6SUF - chains D and E of the 6 polymer chains in the assembly; structure by electron microscopy, 3.40 A resolution.

# Chain D (and E)
Protein: TcdA1
Organism: Photorhabdus luminescens
Notes: chain E of this document is another copy of the same molecule, construct and numbering; everything in this record applies to it too
UniProtKB: Q9RN43 (Q9RN43_PHOLU); residue numbers follow UniProt; this construct covers 1-2516
Amino-acid sequence (2516 residues; numbered 1 to 2516; the number before each row is that of its first residue):
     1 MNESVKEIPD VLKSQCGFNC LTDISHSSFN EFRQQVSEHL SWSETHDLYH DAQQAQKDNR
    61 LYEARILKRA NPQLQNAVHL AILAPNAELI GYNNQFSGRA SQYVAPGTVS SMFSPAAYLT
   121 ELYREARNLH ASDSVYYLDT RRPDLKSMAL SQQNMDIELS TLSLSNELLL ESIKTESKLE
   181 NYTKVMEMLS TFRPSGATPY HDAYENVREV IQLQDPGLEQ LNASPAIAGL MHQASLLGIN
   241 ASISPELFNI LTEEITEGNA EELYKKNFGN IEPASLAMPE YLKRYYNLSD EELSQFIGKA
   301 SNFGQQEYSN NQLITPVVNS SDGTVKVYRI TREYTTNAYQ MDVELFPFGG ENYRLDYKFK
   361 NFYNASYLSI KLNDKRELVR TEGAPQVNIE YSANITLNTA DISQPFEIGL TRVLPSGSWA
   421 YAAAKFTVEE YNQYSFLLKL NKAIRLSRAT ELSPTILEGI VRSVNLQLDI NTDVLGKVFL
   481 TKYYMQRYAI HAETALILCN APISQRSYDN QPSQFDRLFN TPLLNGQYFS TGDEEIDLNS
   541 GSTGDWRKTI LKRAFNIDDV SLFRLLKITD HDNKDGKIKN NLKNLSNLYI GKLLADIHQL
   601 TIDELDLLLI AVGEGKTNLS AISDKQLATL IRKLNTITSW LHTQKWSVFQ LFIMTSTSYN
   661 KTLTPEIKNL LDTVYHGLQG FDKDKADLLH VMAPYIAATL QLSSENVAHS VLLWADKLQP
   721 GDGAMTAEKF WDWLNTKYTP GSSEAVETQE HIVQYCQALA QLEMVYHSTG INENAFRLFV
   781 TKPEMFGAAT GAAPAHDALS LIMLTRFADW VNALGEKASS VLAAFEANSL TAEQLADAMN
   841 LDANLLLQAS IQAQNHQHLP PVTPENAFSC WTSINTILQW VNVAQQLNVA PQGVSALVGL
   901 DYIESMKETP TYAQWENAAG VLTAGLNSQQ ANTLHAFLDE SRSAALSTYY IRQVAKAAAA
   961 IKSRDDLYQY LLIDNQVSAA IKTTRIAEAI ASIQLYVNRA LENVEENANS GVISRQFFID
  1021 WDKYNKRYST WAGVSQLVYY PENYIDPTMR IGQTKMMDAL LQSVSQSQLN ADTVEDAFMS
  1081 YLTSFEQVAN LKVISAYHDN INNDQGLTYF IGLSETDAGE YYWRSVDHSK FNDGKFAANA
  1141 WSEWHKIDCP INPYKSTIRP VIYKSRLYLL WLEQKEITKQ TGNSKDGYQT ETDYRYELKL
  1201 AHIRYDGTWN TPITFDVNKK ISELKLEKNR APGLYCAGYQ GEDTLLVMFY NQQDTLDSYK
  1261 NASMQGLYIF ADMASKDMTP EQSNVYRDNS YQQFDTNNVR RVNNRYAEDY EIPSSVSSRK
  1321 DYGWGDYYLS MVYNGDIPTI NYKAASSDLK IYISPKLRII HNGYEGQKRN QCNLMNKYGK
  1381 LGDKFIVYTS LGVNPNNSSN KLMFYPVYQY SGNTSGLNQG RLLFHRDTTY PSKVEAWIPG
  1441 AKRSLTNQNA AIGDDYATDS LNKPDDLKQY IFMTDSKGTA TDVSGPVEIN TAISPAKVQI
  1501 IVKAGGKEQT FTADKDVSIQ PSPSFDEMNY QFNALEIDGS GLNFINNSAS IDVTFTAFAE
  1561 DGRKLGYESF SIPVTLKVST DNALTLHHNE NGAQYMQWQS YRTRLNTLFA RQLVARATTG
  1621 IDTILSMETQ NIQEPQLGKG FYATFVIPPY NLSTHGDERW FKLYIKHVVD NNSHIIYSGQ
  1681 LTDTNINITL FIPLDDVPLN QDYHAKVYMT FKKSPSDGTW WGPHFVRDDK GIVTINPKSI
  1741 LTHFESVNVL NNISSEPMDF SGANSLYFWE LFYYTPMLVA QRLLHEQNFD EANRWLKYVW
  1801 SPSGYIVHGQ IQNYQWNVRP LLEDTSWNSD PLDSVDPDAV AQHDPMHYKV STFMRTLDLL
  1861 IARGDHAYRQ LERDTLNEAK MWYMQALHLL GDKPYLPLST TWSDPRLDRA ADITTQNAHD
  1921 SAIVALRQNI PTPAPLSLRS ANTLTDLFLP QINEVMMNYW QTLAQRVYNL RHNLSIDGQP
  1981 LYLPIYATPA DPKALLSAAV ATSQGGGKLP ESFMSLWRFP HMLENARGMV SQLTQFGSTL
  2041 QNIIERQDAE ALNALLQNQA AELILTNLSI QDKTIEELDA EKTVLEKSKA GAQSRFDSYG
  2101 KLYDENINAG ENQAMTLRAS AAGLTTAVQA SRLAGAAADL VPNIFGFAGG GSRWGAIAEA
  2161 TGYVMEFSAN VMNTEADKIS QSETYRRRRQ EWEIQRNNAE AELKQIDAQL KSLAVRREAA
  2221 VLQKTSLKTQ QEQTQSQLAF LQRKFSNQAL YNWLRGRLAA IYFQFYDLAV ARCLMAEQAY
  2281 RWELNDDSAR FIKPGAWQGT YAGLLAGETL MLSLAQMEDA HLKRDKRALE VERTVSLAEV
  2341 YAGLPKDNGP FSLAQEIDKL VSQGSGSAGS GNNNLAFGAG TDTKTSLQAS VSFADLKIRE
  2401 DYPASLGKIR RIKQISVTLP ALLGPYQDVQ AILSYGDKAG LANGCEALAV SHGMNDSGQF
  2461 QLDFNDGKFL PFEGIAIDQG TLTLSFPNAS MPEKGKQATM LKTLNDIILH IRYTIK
Not modelled in the structure: 1-88, 1382-1491, 1917-1942
Sequence notes: conflict Glu-904 (Gln in Q9RN43)

# Chain D / chain E interface
Pairs across the interface (262; chain D residue first):
  Pro-115(D) / Tyr-1986(E)  hydrophobic
  Met-155(D) / Tyr-1986(E)  hydrogen bond (backbone-side chain)
  Glu-158(D) / Ile-1985(E)
  Lys-283(D) / Lys-1893(E)  hydrogen bond (side chain-backbone)
  Arg-284(D) / Asp-1892(E)  salt bridge
  Asp-290(D) / Tyr-1895(E)
  Ser-294(D) / Tyr-1895(E)  hydrogen bond
  Ser-320(D) / Pro-1897(E)
  Ser-321(D) / Tyr-1895(E)
  Ser-321(D) / Pro-1897(E)
  Asp-322(D) / Tyr-1895(E)
  Asp-965(D) / Met-1884(E)
  Asp-965(D) / Arg-1971(E)  salt bridge
  Tyr-968(D) / Lys-1880(E)
  Tyr-968(D) / Met-1884(E)  hydrophobic
  Gln-969(D) / Met-1884(E)
  Asp-974(D) / Lys-1880(E)  salt bridge
  Asp-974(D) / Arg-1971(E)  salt bridge
  Gln-976(D) / Arg-1971(E)  hydrogen bond
  Val-977(D) / Arg-1971(E)
  Ser-978(D) / Arg-1971(E)  hydrogen bond (backbone-backbone)
  Ser-978(D) / His-1972(E)
  Ile-981(D) / Arg-1873(E)
  Ile-981(D) / Leu-1970(E)
  Ile-981(D) / Arg-1971(E)
  Ile-981(D) / Asn-1973(E)
  Lys-982(D) / Arg-1873(E)  hydrogen bond (backbone-side chain)
  Lys-982(D) / Ile-1985(E)
  Thr-984(D) / Ile-1985(E)
  Thr-984(D) / Tyr-1986(E)  hydrogen bond
  Ile-986(D) / Tyr-1986(E)
  Ala-987(D) / Ile-1985(E)  hydrophobic
  Ala-987(D) / Tyr-1986(E)  hydrogen bond (backbone-side chain)
  Ala-991(D) / Asn-1877(E)
  Gln-994(D) / Asp-1874(E)
  Leu-995(D) / Met-1881(E)  hydrophobic
  Asn-998(D) / Met-1881(E)
  Glu-1002(D) / Arg-1863(E)  salt bridge
  Glu-1002(D) / Trp-1882(E)
  Val-1004(D) / Gln-1885(E)
  Lys-1023(D) / Thr-2002(E)
  Tyr-1024(D) / Ala-1999(E)
  Lys-1026(D) / Glu-1878(E)  salt bridge
  Arg-1027(D) / Gln-1870(E)
  Arg-1027(D) / Glu-1872(E)  salt bridge
  Arg-1027(D) / Asp-1874(E)
  Arg-1027(D) / Thr-1875(E)
  Tyr-1028(D) / Asp-1874(E)  hydrogen bond (backbone-side chain)
  Tyr-1028(D) / Ala-1987(E)
  Ser-1029(D) / Glu-1872(E)  hydrogen bond
  Ser-1029(D) / Ala-1987(E)
  Ser-1029(D) / Thr-1988(E)
  Ser-1029(D) / Pro-1989(E)
  Ser-1029(D) / Ala-1990(E)  hydrogen bond (backbone-backbone)
  Thr-1030(D) / Leu-1995(E)
  Ala-1032(D) / Pro-1989(E)  hydrophobic
  Gly-1033(D) / Ala-1990(E)
  Gly-1033(D) / Pro-1992(E)
  Gly-1033(D) / Leu-1995(E)
  Val-1034(D) / Leu-1995(E)
  Gln-1036(D) / Pro-1989(E)
  Leu-1037(D) / Pro-1992(E)
  Tyr-1044(D) / Pro-1992(E)
  Tyr-1044(D) / Lys-1993(E)
  Tyr-1044(D) / Leu-1996(E)
  Met-1049(D) / Leu-1996(E)
  Met-1049(D) / Ser-1997(E)
  Met-1049(D) / Val-2000(E)
  Arg-1050(D) / Val-2000(E)
  Ile-1051(D) / Ala-1999(E)  hydrophobic
  Ile-1051(D) / Val-2000(E)  hydrophobic
  Lys-1164(D) / Asp-1622(E)  salt bridge
  Arg-1166(D) / Asp-1072(E)  salt bridge
  Arg-1204(D) / Asp-1072(E)
  Tyr-1205(D) / Asn-1070(E)
  Tyr-1205(D) / Ala-1071(E)
  Tyr-1205(D) / Asp-1072(E)  hydrogen bond (backbone-side chain)
  Ile-1213(D) / Thr-1619(E)
  Glu-1242(D) / Ile-1806(E)
  Glu-1242(D) / Gly-1809(E)
  Phe-1270(D) / His-1808(E)
  Ala-1271(D) / Asp-1622(E)
  Asp-1272(D) / Arg-1616(E)  salt bridge
  Asp-1272(D) / Thr-1623(E)
  Asp-1272(D) / Ser-1626(E)  hydrogen bond
  Met-1273(D) / Thr-1623(E)
  Lys-1276(D) / His-1808(E)
  Lys-1343(D) / Ile-1811(E)
  Ala-1345(D) / Gly-1809(E)
  Ala-1345(D) / Ile-1811(E)  hydrophobic
  Ser-1346(D) / Gly-1809(E)
  Ser-1346(D) / Gln-1810(E)
  Ser-1347(D) / Gln-1810(E)  hydrogen bond (backbone-side chain)
  Asp-1348(D) / Gly-1809(E)
  Asp-1348(D) / Gln-1810(E)
  Asp-1348(D) / Ile-1811(E)  hydrogen bond (side chain-backbone)
  Lys-1350(D) / Ile-1811(E)
  Pro-1837(D) / Leu-1996(E)  hydrophobic
  Asp-1977(D) / Ser-2405(E)  hydrogen bond (backbone-side chain)
  Gln-1979(D) / Leu-2406(E)
  Leu-2016(D) / Asp-2325(E)
  Leu-2016(D) / Arg-2327(E)
  Gln-2032(D) / Met-2311(E)
  Phe-2036(D) / Glu-2308(E)
  Arg-2046(D) / Glu-2045(E)  salt bridge
  Trp-2154(D) / Gly-2135(E)
  Trp-2154(D) / Ala-2138(E)  hydrophobic
  Ala-2160(D) / Val-2128(E)
  Thr-2161(D) / Val-2128(E)
  Thr-2161(D) / Ser-2131(E)
  Thr-2161(D) / Arg-2132(E)
  Val-2164(D) / Leu-2124(E)
  Val-2164(D) / Val-2128(E)  hydrophobic
  Met-2165(D) / Thr-2125(E)
  Met-2165(D) / Val-2128(E)  hydrophobic
  Met-2165(D) / Gln-2129(E)
  Ser-2168(D) / Leu-2124(E)
  Ala-2169(D) / Ala-2121(E)
  Ala-2169(D) / Leu-2124(E)
  Ala-2169(D) / Thr-2125(E)
  Met-2172(D) / Leu-2117(E)
  Met-2172(D) / Ser-2120(E)
  Met-2172(D) / Ala-2121(E)  hydrophobic
  Asn-2173(D) / Arg-2118(E)
  Asn-2173(D) / Ala-2121(E)
  Glu-2175(D) / Leu-2117(E)
  Ala-2176(D) / Ala-2114(E)
  Ala-2176(D) / Leu-2117(E)
  Ala-2176(D) / Arg-2118(E)
  Asp-2177(D) / Arg-2118(E)  salt bridge
  Ile-2179(D) / Gly-2110(E)
  Ile-2179(D) / Gln-2113(E)
  Ile-2179(D) / Ala-2114(E)  hydrophobic
  Ile-2179(D) / Leu-2117(E)  hydrophobic
  Ser-2180(D) / Arg-2118(E)
  Glu-2183(D) / Asn-2108(E)  hydrogen bond
  Glu-2183(D) / Gly-2110(E)
  Glu-2183(D) / Glu-2111(E)
  Arg-2186(D) / Asn-2108(E)
  Arg-2187(D) / Leu-2102(E)
  Arg-2187(D) / Glu-2105(E)  hydrogen bond (side chain-backbone)
  Arg-2187(D) / Asn-2106(E)
  Arg-2187(D) / Ile-2107(E)
  Arg-2187(D) / Asn-2108(E)
  Arg-2187(D) / Glu-2111(E)  salt bridge
  Arg-2187(D) / Arg-2188(E)
  Arg-2187(D) / Trp-2192(E)
  Gln-2190(D) / Leu-2102(E)
  Ile-2194(D) / Ser-2098(E)
  Ile-2194(D) / Tyr-2099(E)  hydrophobic
  Ile-2194(D) / Leu-2102(E)  hydrophobic
  Asn-2198(D) / Arg-2095(E)  hydrogen bond
  Ala-2201(D) / Gly-2091(E)
  Lys-2204(D) / Lys-2087(E)
  Gln-2205(D) / Lys-2087(E)
  Gln-2205(D) / Ser-2088(E)
  Ala-2208(D) / Thr-2083(E)
  Ala-2208(D) / Val-2084(E)
  Gln-2209(D) / Val-2084(E)
  Ser-2212(D) / Glu-2077(E)
  Ser-2212(D) / Ala-2080(E)
  Ser-2212(D) / Glu-2081(E)  hydrogen bond
  Val-2215(D) / Lys-2073(E)
  Val-2215(D) / Glu-2077(E)
  Arg-2216(D) / Glu-2077(E)  salt bridge
  Glu-2218(D) / Lys-2073(E)  salt bridge
  Ala-2219(D) / Lys-2073(E)
  Leu-2222(D) / Ser-2069(E)
  Leu-2222(D) / Ile-2070(E)  hydrophobic
  Leu-2222(D) / Lys-2073(E)
  Gln-2223(D) / Ile-2070(E)
  Ser-2226(D) / Thr-2066(E)
  Thr-2229(D) / Leu-2063(E)
  Gln-2230(D) / Leu-2063(E)
  Gln-2233(D) / Gln-2059(E)  hydrogen bond (side chain-backbone)
  Gln-2233(D) / Glu-2062(E)  hydrogen bond
  Gln-2233(D) / Leu-2063(E)
  Ser-2236(D) / Gln-2059(E)  hydrogen bond
  Gln-2237(D) / Leu-2056(E)
  Gln-2237(D) / Gln-2059(E)  hydrogen bond
  Phe-2240(D) / Asp-2048(E)
  Phe-2240(D) / Ala-2051(E)  hydrophobic
  Phe-2240(D) / Leu-2052(E)  hydrophobic
  Lys-2244(D) / Asp-2048(E)
  Phe-2245(D) / Ile-2044(E)  hydrophobic
  Phe-2245(D) / Asp-2048(E)  hydrogen bond (backbone-side chain)
  Phe-2245(D) / Tyr-2301(E)  hydrophobic
  Ser-2246(D) / Asp-2048(E)  hydrogen bond
  Leu-2250(D) / Tyr-2301(E)  hydrophobic
  Leu-2250(D) / Leu-2304(E)  hydrophobic
  Tyr-2251(D) / Gln-2041(E)
  Tyr-2251(D) / Glu-2045(E)  hydrogen bond
  Trp-2253(D) / Tyr-2301(E)
  Trp-2253(D) / Leu-2304(E)
  Leu-2254(D) / Gln-2041(E)
  Leu-2254(D) / Leu-2304(E)  hydrophobic
  Leu-2254(D) / Leu-2305(E)  hydrophobic
  Arg-2257(D) / Gly-2295(E)
  Arg-2257(D) / Ala-2296(E)
  Arg-2257(D) / Thr-2309(E)  hydrogen bond
  Leu-2258(D) / Leu-2305(E)
  Ile-2261(D) / Glu-2308(E)
  Ile-2261(D) / Thr-2309(E)
  Gln-2264(D) / Leu-2312(E)
  Phe-2265(D) / Leu-2312(E)  hydrophobic
  Phe-2265(D) / Ala-2315(E)  hydrophobic
  Leu-2268(D) / Leu-2312(E)  hydrophobic
  Leu-2268(D) / Ala-2315(E)  hydrophobic
  Leu-2268(D) / Gln-2316(E)
  Leu-2268(D) / Asp-2319(E)
  Arg-2272(D) / Ala-2315(E)  hydrogen bond (side chain-backbone)
  Arg-2272(D) / Glu-2318(E)  salt bridge
  Arg-2272(D) / Asp-2319(E)
  Arg-2272(D) / Leu-2322(E)
  Asp-2382(D) / Pro-2403(E)
  Asp-2382(D) / Ala-2404(E)  hydrogen bond (side chain-backbone)
  Asp-2382(D) / Ser-2405(E)  hydrogen bond (side chain-backbone)
  Tyr-2426(D) / Thr-2334(E)
  Tyr-2426(D) / Ser-2336(E)
  Tyr-2426(D) / Ile-2508(E)
  Asp-2428(D) / Glu-2332(E)
  Asp-2428(D) / Arg-2333(E)
  Asp-2428(D) / Thr-2334(E)  hydrogen bond (side chain-backbone)
  Val-2429(D) / Tyr-2402(E)
  Gln-2430(D) / Tyr-2402(E)
  Ala-2431(D) / Tyr-2402(E)
  Ile-2432(D) / Leu-2329(E)  hydrophobic
  Ile-2432(D) / Tyr-2402(E)  hydrophobic
  Ile-2432(D) / Leu-2406(E)  hydrophobic
  Asn-2443(D) / Lys-2326(E)
  Asn-2443(D) / Arg-2327(E)  hydrogen bond (backbone-backbone)
  Gly-2444(D) / Lys-2326(E)
  Gly-2444(D) / Arg-2327(E)
  Cys-2445(D) / Arg-2327(E)
  Ala-2447(D) / Leu-2329(E)
  Leu-2448(D) / Leu-2329(E)  hydrophobic
  Ala-2449(D) / Leu-2329(E)
  Ala-2449(D) / Glu-2330(E)
  Ala-2449(D) / Val-2331(E)  hydrophobic
  Val-2450(D) / Tyr-2402(E)  hydrogen bond (backbone-side chain)
  Ser-2451(D) / Val-2331(E)
  Ser-2451(D) / Glu-2332(E)  hydrogen bond (side chain-backbone)
  His-2452(D) / Glu-2332(E)  salt bridge
  Gly-2458(D) / Glu-2330(E)
  Gln-2459(D) / Arg-2327(E)
  Gln-2459(D) / Glu-2330(E)
  Phe-2460(D) / Glu-2330(E)  hydrogen bond (backbone-side chain)
  Phe-2460(D) / Val-2331(E)
  Phe-2460(D) / Lys-2413(E)
  Phe-2460(D) / Arg-2512(E)
  Phe-2460(D) / Tyr-2513(E)
  Gln-2461(D) / Asp-2463(E)
  Gln-2461(D) / Phe-2464(E)
  Gln-2461(D) / Asn-2465(E)  hydrogen bond
  Lys-2468(D) / Arg-2327(E)
  Phe-2469(D) / Arg-2327(E)  hydrogen bond (backbone-side chain)
  Pro-2487(D) / Asp-2401(E)
  Pro-2487(D) / Pro-2403(E)
  Asn-2488(D) / Glu-2400(E)  hydrogen bond (side chain-backbone)
  Asn-2488(D) / Asp-2401(E)  hydrogen bond (side chain-backbone)
  Lys-2496(D) / Lys-2397(E)
  Lys-2496(D) / Asp-2401(E)  salt bridge
Other interface residues (no listed pair), chain D (168 interface residues in all): Asn-154, Asn-319, Thr-983, Ile-990, Arg-999, Glu-1006, Ile-1045, Gln-1053, His-1202, Thr-1244, Ala-1344, Ser-2015, Trp-2017, Met-2022, Met-2029, Ile-2157, Asn-2197, Ala-2249, Met-2275, Thr-2383, Leu-2470, Pro-2471
Other interface residues (no listed pair), chain E (151 interface residues in all): Ser-101, Glu-1628, Leu-1652, Ser-1803, Ser-2003, Gln-2004, Leu-2055, Asn-2067, Glu-2076, Ser-2094, Arg-2255, Lys-2293, Gln-2298, Ala-2302, Lys-2438, Thr-2514

# Summary
The interface between chain D and chain E involves 168 residues on one side and 151 on the other, with 40
hydrogen bonds and 18 salt bridges. Among the polar pairs are Arg-284(D)/Asp-1892(E), Asp-965(D)/Arg-1971(E)
and Asp-974(D)/Lys-1880(E).
Both chains are TcdA1 (Photorhabdus luminescens). Entry 6SUF (Structure of Photorhabdus luminescens Tc
holotoxin pore) was determined by electron microscopy, deposited together with 6SUE.
